PDB entry 9G0T | electron microscopy, 3.50 A resolution | chains D and a of the 12 polymer chains in the assembly

[Chain D]
Name: Tubulin beta chain
Source organism: Xenopus tropicalis
UniProt: Q0IIR4 (Q0IIR4_XENTR); residue numbers follow UniProt; this construct covers 1-445
Amino-acid sequence (445 residues; row label = number of the first residue in the row):
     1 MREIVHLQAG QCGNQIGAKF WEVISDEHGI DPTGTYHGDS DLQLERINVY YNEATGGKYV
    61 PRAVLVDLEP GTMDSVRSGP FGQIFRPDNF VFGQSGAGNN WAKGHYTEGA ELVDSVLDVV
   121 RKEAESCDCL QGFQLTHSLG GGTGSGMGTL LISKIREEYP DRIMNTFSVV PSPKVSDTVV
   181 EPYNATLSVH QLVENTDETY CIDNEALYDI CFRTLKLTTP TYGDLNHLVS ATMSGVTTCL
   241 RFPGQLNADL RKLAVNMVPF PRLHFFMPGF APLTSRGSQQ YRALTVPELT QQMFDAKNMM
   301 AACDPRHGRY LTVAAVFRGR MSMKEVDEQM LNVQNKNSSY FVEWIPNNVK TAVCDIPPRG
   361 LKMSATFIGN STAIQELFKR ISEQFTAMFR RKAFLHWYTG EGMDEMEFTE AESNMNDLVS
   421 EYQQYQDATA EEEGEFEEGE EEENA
Disordered / not traced: 431-445
Small-molecule neighbours:
  - GDP (guanosine-5'-diphosphate): G10, Q11, C12, Q15, I16, A97, N99, S138, G141, G142, T143, G144, V169, D177, E181, N204, Y222, N226
  - GTP: Q245, L246, K252

[Chain a]
Name: Tubulin alpha chain
Source organism: Xenopus tropicalis
UniProt: Q5EB23 (Q5EB23_XENTR); residue numbers follow UniProt; this construct covers 1-449
Amino-acid sequence (449 residues; numbered 1 to 449; the number before each row is that of its first residue):
     1 MRECISIHIG QAGVQMGNAC WELYCLEHGI QQDGIIPDEK TAATDSSFGT FFSETGSGKH
    61 VPRAVFVDLE QTVIGEIRTG HYRSLFHPEQ LITGKEDAAN NYARGHYTIG KEIVDSVLDR
   121 VRKMADQCSG LQGFLIFHSF GGGTGSGFTS LLMERLSVDY GKKSKLEFSV YPAPQISTAV
   181 VEPYNSILTT HTTLEHSDCA FMVDNEAIYD ICNRNLDIER PTYTNLNRLI GQIVSSITAS
   241 LRFDGALNVD LTEFQTNLVP YPRIHFPLVT YSPIISAEKA YHEQLSVPEI TNACFEYSNQ
   301 MVKCDPRRGK YMACCLLYRG DVVPKDVNAA IAAIKTRRSI QFVDWCPTGF KVGINYQPPT
   361 VVPGGDLAKV QRAVCMLSNT TAIAEAWARL DHKFDLMYSK RAFVHWYVGE GMEEGEFSEA
   421 REDMAALEKD YEEVGTESGD GGDEEEDEY
Disordered / not traced: 39-44, 439-449
Metal / ion sites: Mg2+: E70, D97 (together with GTP)
Small-molecule neighbours: GTP: G10, Q11, A12, Q15, M16, D68, E70, D97, A98, A99, N100, S139, G141, G142, G143, T144, G145, V170, T178, E182, N205, Y223, N227, I230

[Chain D / chain a interface]
Pairs across the interface (69):
  Q11(D) - G245(a)
  Q11(D) - L247(a)
  Q11(D) - N248(a)  hydrogen bond (side chain-backbone)
  E69(D) - M1(a)
  E69(D) - D250(a)
  P70(D) - R2(a)
  S75(D) - D244(a)  hydrogen bond
  Q94(D) - R2(a)
  G98(D) - T252(a)
  G98(D) - E253(a)
  G98(D) - T256(a)  hydrogen bond (backbone-side chain)
  N99(D) - E253(a)  hydrogen bond
  N99(D) - K351(a)
  V175(D) - N328(a)
  V175(D) - A332(a)  hydrophobic
  S176(D) - T348(a)
  S176(D) - F350(a)
  D177(D) - L247(a)
  D177(D) - F350(a)
  D177(D) - K351(a)
  D177(D) - V352(a)  hydrogen bond (backbone-backbone)
  T178(D) - N257(a)
  T178(D) - T348(a)
  T178(D) - F350(a)  hydrogen bond (backbone-backbone)
  T178(D) - K351(a)
  V179(D) - N257(a)  hydrogen bond (backbone-side chain)
  V179(D) - C346(a)  hydrophobic
  V179(D) - T348(a)
  V179(D) - F350(a)  hydrogen bond (backbone-backbone)
  V180(D) - T256(a)
  P182(D) - T348(a)
  E205(D) - N328(a)
  Y208(D) - N328(a)
  F212(D) - K325(a)
  T218(D) - V323(a)
  T218(D) - K325(a)
  T219(D) - V323(a)
  T221(D) - P324(a)
  T221(D) - K325(a)  hydrogen bond (side chain-backbone)
  Y222(D) - A246(a)  hydrophobic
  Y222(D) - L247(a)
  Y222(D) - P324(a)  hydrophobic
  Q384(D) - P347(a)
  Q384(D) - T348(a)  hydrogen bond
  A387(D) - W345(a)
  M388(D) - W345(a)
  M388(D) - P347(a)
  R390(D) - E437(a)  salt bridge
  R391(D) - Y261(a)  hydrogen bond (backbone-side chain)
  R391(D) - W345(a)
  R391(D) - E433(a)  hydrogen bond (side chain-backbone)
  R391(D) - V434(a)
  R391(D) - T436(a)  hydrogen bond (side chain-backbone)
  R391(D) - E437(a)  salt bridge
  R391(D) - S438(a)
  K392(D) - Y261(a)
  A393(D) - P260(a)
  A393(D) - Y261(a)
  A393(D) - W345(a)  hydrophobic
  F394(D) - T256(a)
  F394(D) - N257(a)
  F394(D) - V259(a)
  F394(D) - P260(a)  hydrophobic
  H396(D) - V259(a)  hydrogen bond (side chain-backbone)
  H396(D) - P260(a)  hydrogen bond (side chain-backbone)
  H396(D) - Y261(a)
  W397(D) - Q255(a)  hydrogen bond (side chain-backbone)
  W397(D) - T256(a)
  W397(D) - V259(a)  hydrogen bond (side chain-backbone)
Interface residues without a listed pair, chain D (36 interface residues in all): Q15, G71, G96, A97, E181
Interface residues without a listed pair, chain a (35 interface residues in all): P262, G349

[Summary]
36 residues of chain D face 35 of chain a across their interface, with 17 hydrogen bonds and 2 salt bridges.
Polar pairs include R390(D)-E437(a), R391(D)-E437(a) and Q11(D)-N248(a). Ligands of chain D: GDP and GTP.
Ligands of chain a: GTP.
Here chain D is Tubulin beta chain and chain a is Tubulin alpha chain, both from Xenopus tropicalis. Entry
9G0T (Xenopus tropicalis undecorated microtubule - 15 protofilament, 3-start helix) was determined by electron
microscopy together with 9FVJ, 9G0O, 9G0P, 9G0Q, 9G0R and 9G0S from the same study.
